8BMT - chains I and W of the 28 polymer chains in the assembly; structure by electron microscopy, 2.50 A resolution.

Chain I:
Name: Chaperonin GroEL
From: Escherichia coli
Notes: EC 5.6.1.7
Reference sequence: P0A6F5 (CH60_ECOLI); residues 1-548 here = UniProt positions 1-548
Chain sequence (548 residues; each row starts with the number of its first residue):
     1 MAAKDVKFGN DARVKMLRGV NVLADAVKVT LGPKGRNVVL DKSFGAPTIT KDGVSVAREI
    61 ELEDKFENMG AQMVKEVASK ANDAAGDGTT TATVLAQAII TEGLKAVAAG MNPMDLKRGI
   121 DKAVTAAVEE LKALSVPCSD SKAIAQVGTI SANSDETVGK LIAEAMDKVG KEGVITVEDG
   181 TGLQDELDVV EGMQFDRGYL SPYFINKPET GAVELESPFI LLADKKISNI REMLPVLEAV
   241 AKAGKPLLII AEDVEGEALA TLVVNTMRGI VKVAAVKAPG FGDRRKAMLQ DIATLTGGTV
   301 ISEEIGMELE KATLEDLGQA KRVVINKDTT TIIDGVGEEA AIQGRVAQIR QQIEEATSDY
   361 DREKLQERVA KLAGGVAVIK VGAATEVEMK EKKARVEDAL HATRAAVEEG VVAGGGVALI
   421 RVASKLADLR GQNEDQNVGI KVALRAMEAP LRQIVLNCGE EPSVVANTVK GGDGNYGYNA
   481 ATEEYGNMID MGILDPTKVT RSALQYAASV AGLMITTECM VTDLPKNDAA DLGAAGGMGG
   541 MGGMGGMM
Unresolved in the structure: 1, 526-548
Bound ions: K+: Thr30, Lys51, Thr90 (together with ATP); Mg2+: Asp87 (together with ATP)
Small-molecule neighbours: ATP (adenosine-5'-triphosphate): Thr30, Leu31, Gly32, Pro33, Lys51, Asp52, Gly53, Asp87, Gly88, Thr89, Thr90, Thr91, Ile150, Ser151, Ser154, Asp398, Gly414, Gly415, Ile454, Tyr478, Asn479, Ala480, Ala481, Met488, Ile493, Asp495

Chain W:
Name: Co-chaperonin GroES
From: Escherichia coli
Reference sequence: P0A6F9 (CH10_ECOLI); numbering as in UniProt (aligned over 2-97)
Chain sequence (98 residues; numbered 0 to 97; the number before each row is that of its first residue; numbering starts at 0):
     0 MANIRPLHDR VIVKRKEVET KSAGGIVLTG SAAAKSTRGE VLAVGNGRIL ENGEVKPLDV
    60 KVGDIVIFND GYGVKSEKID NEEVLIMSES DILAIVEA
Unresolved in the structure: 0-1
Differences from the reference sequence: initiating methionine (0); expression tag (1)
Swiss-Prot annotation at these positions:
  - modified residue: Lys34 (N6-succinyllysine)

How chain I and chain W interact:
Pairs across the interface - 17 pairs, chain I then chain W:
  Ile230(I) - Ala31(W)  hydrophobic
  Leu234(I) - Ser21(W)
  Leu234(I) - Ile25(W)  hydrophobic
  Leu237(I) - Ile25(W)
  Glu238(I) - Ser21(W)  hydrogen bond
  Glu238(I) - Gly23(W)
  Glu238(I) - Ile25(W)
  Glu257(I) - Thr28(W)
  Glu257(I) - Gly29(W)
  Glu257(I) - Ser30(W)  hydrogen bond (side chain-backbone)
  Thr261(I) - Val26(W)
  Thr261(I) - Thr28(W)  hydrogen bond
  Asn265(I) - Ile25(W)
  Asn265(I) - Val26(W)  hydrogen bond (side chain-backbone)
  Arg268(I) - Val26(W)
  Ile270(I) - Gly24(W)
  Ile270(I) - Val26(W)  hydrophobic
Also at the interface, not in a pair above, chain I (13 interface residues in all): Ala241, Ala260, Val264, Val271
Also at the interface, not in a pair above, chain W (11 interface residues in all): Ala22, Leu27

Overview:
Chain I and chain W form an interface of 13 and 11 residues respectively; the contacts include 4 hydrogen
bonds. Polar pairs include Glu238(I)-Ser21(W), Glu257(I)-Ser30(W) and Thr261(I)-Thr28(W). Chain I binds ATP.
Thr30(I), Lys51(I) and Thr90(I) form the K+ site.
Chain I is Chaperonin GroEL and chain W is Co-chaperonin GroES, both from Escherichia coli; the structure,
Structure of GroEL:GroES-ATP complex plunge frozen 200 ms after reaction initiation, was determined by
electron microscopy (same publication as 8BKZ, 8BM0, 8BM1 and 8BMO).
